Entry 8A1V (electron microscopy, 2.73 A resolution); this record covers chains D and E of the 6 polymer chains in the assembly.

Chain D:
Molecule: Na(+)-translocating NADH-quinone reductase subunit D
From: Vibrio cholerae
Notes: EC 7.2.1.1
Reference sequence: A0A085RHY8 (A0A085RHY8_VIBCL); residues 1-210 here = UniProt positions 1-210
Chain sequence (210 residues; numbered 1 to 210; the number before each row is that of its first residue):
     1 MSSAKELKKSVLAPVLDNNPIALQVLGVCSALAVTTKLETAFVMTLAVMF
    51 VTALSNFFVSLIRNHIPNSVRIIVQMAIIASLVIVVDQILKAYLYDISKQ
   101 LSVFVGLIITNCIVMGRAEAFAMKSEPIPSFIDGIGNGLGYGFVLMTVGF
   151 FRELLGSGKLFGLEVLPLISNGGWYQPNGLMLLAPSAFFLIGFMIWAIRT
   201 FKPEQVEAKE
Disordered / not traced: 1-7, 209-210
Metal / ion sites: 2Fe-2S cluster Fe: Cys-29, Cys-112 (shared with Cys-26(E), Cys-120(E) of chain E)
Ligand contacts:
  - 1,2-Distearoyl-sn-glycerophosphoethanolamine (3PE): Leu-190, Phe-193, Trp-196, Ala-197, Thr-200
  - 2Fe-2S cluster (FES): Gly-27, Val-28, Cys-29, Thr-110, Asn-111, Cys-112
From the paper describing this entry:
  - mutagenesis - C29A: abolished binding to 2Fe-2S cluster

Chain E:
Molecule: Na(+)-translocating NADH-quinone reductase subunit E
From: Vibrio cholerae
Notes: EC 7.2.1.1
Reference sequence: A0A085QWM0 (A0A085QWM0_VIBCL); residue numbers follow UniProt; this construct covers 1-198
Chain sequence (198 residues; numbered 1 to 198; the number before each row is that of its first residue):
     1 MEHYISLLVKSIFIENMALSFFLGMCTFLAVSKKVKTSFGLGIAVIVVLT
    51 ISVPVNNLVYNLVLKPDALVEGVDLSFLNFITFIGVIAALVQILEMILDR
   101 FFPPLYNALGIFLPLITVNCAIFGGVSFMVQRDYSFAESVVYGFGSGVGW
   151 MLAIVALAGIREKMKYSDVPPGLRGLGITFITAGLMALGFMSFSGVQL
Disordered / not traced: 1, 198
Metal / ion sites: 2Fe-2S cluster Fe: Cys-26, Cys-120 (shared with Cys-29(D), Cys-112(D) of chain D)
Ligand contacts:
  - 1,2-Distearoyl-sn-glycerophosphoethanolamine (3PE): Asp-168, Pro-170, Pro-171
  - 2Fe-2S cluster (FES): Gly-24, Met-25, Cys-26, Asn-119, Cys-120

Interface between chain D and chain E:
Residue-residue contacts - 78 pairs, chain D then chain E:
  Ile-21(D) / Leu-176(E)
  Ala-22(D) / Leu-176(E)
  Val-25(D) / Cys-26(E)  hydrogen bond (backbone-side chain)
  Val-25(D) / Leu-176(E)  hydrophobic
  Leu-26(D) / Cys-26(E)  hydrophobic
  Gly-27(D) / Cys-26(E)
  Val-28(D) / Met-25(E)  hydrophobic
  Val-28(D) / Cys-26(E)
  Val-28(D) / Phe-180(E)  hydrophobic
  Cys-29(D) / Phe-22(E)  hydrogen bond (side chain-backbone)
  Cys-29(D) / Leu-23(E)  hydrophobic
  Cys-29(D) / Gly-24(E)  hydrogen bond (side chain-backbone)
  Cys-29(D) / Met-25(E)
  Cys-29(D) / Cys-120(E)  hydrophobic
  Leu-32(D) / Phe-22(E)
  Leu-32(D) / Met-25(E)  hydrophobic
  Ala-33(D) / Phe-22(E)  hydrophobic
  Ile-72(D) / Gln-92(E)
  Met-76(D) / Ile-84(E)  hydrophobic
  Met-76(D) / Val-118(E)  hydrophobic
  Ala-80(D) / Ile-81(E)  hydrophobic
  Ile-84(D) / Phe-77(E)
  Ile-84(D) / Phe-80(E)  hydrophobic
  Ile-84(D) / Ile-81(E)
  Asp-87(D) / Phe-80(E)
  Gln-88(D) / Phe-77(E)
  Ser-102(D) / Gln-131(E)
  Val-103(D) / Ser-127(E)
  Val-103(D) / Phe-128(E)  hydrophobic
  Val-103(D) / Gln-131(E)
  Phe-104(D) / Phe-21(E)
  Phe-104(D) / Leu-23(E)  hydrophobic
  Gly-106(D) / Phe-80(E)
  Gly-106(D) / Phe-123(E)
  Leu-107(D) / Leu-23(E)  hydrophobic
  Leu-107(D) / Cys-120(E)
  Leu-107(D) / Phe-123(E)  hydrophobic
  Leu-107(D) / Gly-124(E)
  Ile-109(D) / Phe-80(E)  hydrophobic
  Ile-109(D) / Ile-84(E)  hydrophobic
  Thr-110(D) / Ile-84(E)
  Thr-110(D) / Val-118(E)
  Thr-110(D) / Asn-119(E)
  Thr-110(D) / Cys-120(E)  hydrogen bond
  Thr-110(D) / Phe-123(E)
  Cys-112(D) / Cys-26(E)  hydrophobic
  Leu-183(D) / Met-191(E)  hydrophobic
  Ala-184(D) / Leu-19(E)
  Ala-184(D) / Phe-22(E)  hydrophobic
  Pro-185(D) / Gly-184(E)
  Pro-185(D) / Ala-187(E)  hydrophobic
  Pro-185(D) / Leu-188(E)  hydrophobic
  Pro-185(D) / Met-191(E)  hydrophobic
  Phe-188(D) / Met-25(E)  hydrophobic
  Phe-188(D) / Phe-180(E)
  Phe-188(D) / Ala-183(E)  hydrophobic
  Phe-188(D) / Gly-184(E)
  Phe-189(D) / Ile-181(E)
  Phe-189(D) / Gly-184(E)
  Phe-189(D) / Leu-185(E)
  Ile-191(D) / Phe-180(E)  hydrophobic
  Gly-192(D) / Leu-173(E)
  Gly-192(D) / Gly-177(E)
  Gly-192(D) / Phe-180(E)
  Ile-195(D) / Gly-172(E)
  Ile-195(D) / Leu-176(E)  hydrophobic
  Ile-195(D) / Phe-180(E)  hydrophobic
  Trp-196(D) / Pro-171(E)
  Trp-196(D) / Gly-172(E)
  Trp-196(D) / Leu-173(E)  hydrophobic
  Arg-199(D) / Gly-172(E)
  Arg-199(D) / Arg-174(E)
  Arg-199(D) / Leu-176(E)
  Val-206(D) / Gly-172(E)
  Val-206(D) / Arg-174(E)
  Glu-207(D) / Arg-174(E)  hydrogen bond (backbone-side chain)
  Glu-207(D) / Gly-175(E)
  Glu-207(D) / Leu-176(E)  hydrogen bond (side chain-backbone)
Other interface residues (no listed pair), chain D (44 interface residues in all): Leu-23, Gln-24, Ile-73, Ala-77, Val-83, Asn-111, Leu-180, Phe-193, Ala-208
Other interface residues (no listed pair), chain E (38 interface residues in all): Leu-29, Ala-88, Pro-170

Overview:
44 residues of chain D face 38 of chain E across their interface; the contacts include 6 hydrogen bonds. Polar
pairs include Val-25(D)/Cys-26(E), Cys-29(D)/Phe-22(E) and Cys-29(D)/Gly-24(E).
1,2-Distearoyl-sn-glycerophosphoethanolamine and 2Fe-2S cluster are bound between chain D and chain E. From
the paper: C29A of chain D abolishes binding to 2Fe-2S cluster.
Here chain D is Na(+)-translocating NADH-quinone reductase subunit D and chain E is Na(+)-translocating
NADH-quinone reductase subunit E, both from Vibrio cholerae. Entry 8A1V (Sodium pumping NADH-quinone
oxidoreductase with substrate Q2) was determined by electron microscopy together with 8A1T, 8A1U, 8A1W, 8A1X,
8A1Y, 8ACW and 8ACY from the same study.
